1FXJ - chain A; structure by X-ray diffraction, 2.25 A resolution.

Chain A:
Name: Udp-N-acetylglucosamine pyrophosphorylase
Organism: Escherichia coli
Notes: EC 2.7.7.23; fragment: truncated form after arg331
UniProt: P0ACC7 (GLMU_ECOLI); numbering as in UniProt (aligned over 1-331)
Chain sequence (331 residues; each row starts with the number of its first residue):
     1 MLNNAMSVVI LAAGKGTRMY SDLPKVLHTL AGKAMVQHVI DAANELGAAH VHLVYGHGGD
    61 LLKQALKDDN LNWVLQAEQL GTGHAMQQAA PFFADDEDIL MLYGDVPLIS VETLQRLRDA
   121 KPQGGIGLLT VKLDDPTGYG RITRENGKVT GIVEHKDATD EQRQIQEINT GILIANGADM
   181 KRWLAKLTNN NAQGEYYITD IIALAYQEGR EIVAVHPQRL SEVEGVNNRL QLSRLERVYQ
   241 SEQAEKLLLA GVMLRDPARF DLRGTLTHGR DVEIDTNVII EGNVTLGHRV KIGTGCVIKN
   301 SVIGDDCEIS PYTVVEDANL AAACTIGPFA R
Not modelled in the structure: 1-2, 330-331
UniProt features mapped onto this chain:
  - region: L230 to A250 (Linker)
  - binding site (UDP-N-acetyl-alpha-D-glucosamine): L11 to G14, K25, Q76, G81, T82, Y103 to D105, G140, E154, N169, N227
  - binding site (Co(2+)): D105, N227
  - binding site (Mg(2+)): D105, N227
  - mutagenesis: G14 (G14A: 8-fold decrease in uridyltransferase activity. Creates steric conflict and decreases affinity for UTP), R18 (R18A: Dramatically impairs the uridyltransferase activity), K25 (K25A: 8-fold decrease in uridyltransferase activity), C296 (C296A: No effect), C307 (C307A: 1350-fold decrease in acetyltransferase activity), C324 (C324A: 8-fold decrease in acetyltransferase activity)
Disulfides: C307-C324

Overview:
Curated annotation (UniProt) lists 15 UDP-N-acetyl-alpha-D-glucosamine-binding residues, Co2+-binding residues
D105 and N227, Mg2+-binding residues D105 and N227 and 6 mutagenesis sites.
Chain A is Udp-N-acetylglucosamine pyrophosphorylase (Escherichia coli); the structure, Crystal structure of
N-acetylglucosamine 1-phosphate uridyltransferase, was determined by X-ray diffraction (same publication as
1FWY).
